PDB entry 2RES | X-ray diffraction, 2.20 A resolution | chain A

Chain A:
Molecule: Multifunctional cyclase-dehydratase-3-O-methyl transferase tcmN
Source organism: Streptomyces glaucescens
Notes: fragment: n-terminal domain
Reference sequence: P16559 (TCMN_STRGA); numbering as in UniProt (aligned over 1-170)
Amino-acid sequence (173 residues; each row starts with the number of its first residue; numbers below 1 keep their minus sign (Gly-2 is residue -2)):
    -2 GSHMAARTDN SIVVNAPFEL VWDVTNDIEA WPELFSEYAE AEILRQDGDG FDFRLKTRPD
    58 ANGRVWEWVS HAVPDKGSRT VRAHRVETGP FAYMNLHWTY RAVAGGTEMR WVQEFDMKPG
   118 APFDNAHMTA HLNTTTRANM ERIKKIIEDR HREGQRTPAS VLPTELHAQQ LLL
Not modelled in the structure: -2 to 0, 153-170
Construct notes: expression tag (-2 to 0); engineered mutation Ala69 (Arg in P16559)
UniProt features mapped onto this chain:
  - active site: Ser67 (Proton acceptor), Arg82 (Proton donor)
  - mutagenesis: Glu34 (E34A/Q: Decrease in the production of the first ring), Tyr35 (Y35A: Abolishes the production of the first ring; Y35T: Strong decrease in the production of the first ring), Trp63 (W63N: Decrease in the production of the first ring), Trp108 (W108A/L: Strong decrease in the production of the first ring), Gln110 (Q110H: Strong decrease in the production of the first ring), Asn136 (N136A: Decrease in the production of the first ring)

Summary:
From UniProt: active-site residues Ser67 and Arg82 and 6 mutagenesis sites.
Chain A is Multifunctional cyclase-dehydratase-3-O-methyl transferase tcmN (Streptomyces glaucescens); the
structure, Tetracenomycin ARO/CYC mutant R69A, was determined by X-ray diffraction, deposited together with
2RER and 2REZ.
